Entry 8PX3 (electron microscopy, 3.00 A resolution); this record covers chains D and E of the 6 polymer chains in the assembly.

Chain D:
Molecule: External core antigen
Source organism: Hepatitis B virus
Reference sequence: W6CP35 (W6CP35_HBV); residues 1-183 here correspond to UniProt positions 17-199 (UniProt number = residue number + 16)
Chain sequence (183 residues; each row starts with the number of its first residue):
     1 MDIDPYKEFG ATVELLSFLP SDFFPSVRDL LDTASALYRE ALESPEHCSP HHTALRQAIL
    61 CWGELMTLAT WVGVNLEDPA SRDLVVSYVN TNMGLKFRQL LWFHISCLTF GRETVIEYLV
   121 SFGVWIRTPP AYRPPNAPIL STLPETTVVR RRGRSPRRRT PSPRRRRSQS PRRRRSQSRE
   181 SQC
Disordered / not traced: 145-183

Chain E:
Molecule: P1dC
Chain sequence (12 residues; each row starts with the number of its first residue; X marks 12 residues of unknown identity (built as UNK)):
     5 XXXXXXXXXX XX
Disordered / not traced: 11-16

Chain D / chain E interface:
Interface residues of chain D (facing chain E), 6 residues: N75, L76, E77, D78, S81, L84

Summary:
No residue of chain D is in contact with chain E.
Here chain D is External core antigen (Hepatitis B virus) and chain E is P1dC. Entry 8PX3 (Hepatitis B core
protein with bound P1dC) was determined by electron microscopy together with 8PWO and 8PX6 from the same
study.
